Entry 7WE7 (electron microscopy, 3.80 A resolution); this record covers chains E and G of the 9 polymer chains in the assembly.

# Chain E
Protein: Spike glycoprotein
Source organism: Severe acute respiratory syndrome coronavirus 2
UniProt: P0DTC2 (SPIKE_SARS2); aligned to UniProt positions 1-1270 over residues 1-1270 (the alignment contains insertions or deletions, so no single offset holds)
Sequence (1270 residues; each row starts with the number of its first residue):
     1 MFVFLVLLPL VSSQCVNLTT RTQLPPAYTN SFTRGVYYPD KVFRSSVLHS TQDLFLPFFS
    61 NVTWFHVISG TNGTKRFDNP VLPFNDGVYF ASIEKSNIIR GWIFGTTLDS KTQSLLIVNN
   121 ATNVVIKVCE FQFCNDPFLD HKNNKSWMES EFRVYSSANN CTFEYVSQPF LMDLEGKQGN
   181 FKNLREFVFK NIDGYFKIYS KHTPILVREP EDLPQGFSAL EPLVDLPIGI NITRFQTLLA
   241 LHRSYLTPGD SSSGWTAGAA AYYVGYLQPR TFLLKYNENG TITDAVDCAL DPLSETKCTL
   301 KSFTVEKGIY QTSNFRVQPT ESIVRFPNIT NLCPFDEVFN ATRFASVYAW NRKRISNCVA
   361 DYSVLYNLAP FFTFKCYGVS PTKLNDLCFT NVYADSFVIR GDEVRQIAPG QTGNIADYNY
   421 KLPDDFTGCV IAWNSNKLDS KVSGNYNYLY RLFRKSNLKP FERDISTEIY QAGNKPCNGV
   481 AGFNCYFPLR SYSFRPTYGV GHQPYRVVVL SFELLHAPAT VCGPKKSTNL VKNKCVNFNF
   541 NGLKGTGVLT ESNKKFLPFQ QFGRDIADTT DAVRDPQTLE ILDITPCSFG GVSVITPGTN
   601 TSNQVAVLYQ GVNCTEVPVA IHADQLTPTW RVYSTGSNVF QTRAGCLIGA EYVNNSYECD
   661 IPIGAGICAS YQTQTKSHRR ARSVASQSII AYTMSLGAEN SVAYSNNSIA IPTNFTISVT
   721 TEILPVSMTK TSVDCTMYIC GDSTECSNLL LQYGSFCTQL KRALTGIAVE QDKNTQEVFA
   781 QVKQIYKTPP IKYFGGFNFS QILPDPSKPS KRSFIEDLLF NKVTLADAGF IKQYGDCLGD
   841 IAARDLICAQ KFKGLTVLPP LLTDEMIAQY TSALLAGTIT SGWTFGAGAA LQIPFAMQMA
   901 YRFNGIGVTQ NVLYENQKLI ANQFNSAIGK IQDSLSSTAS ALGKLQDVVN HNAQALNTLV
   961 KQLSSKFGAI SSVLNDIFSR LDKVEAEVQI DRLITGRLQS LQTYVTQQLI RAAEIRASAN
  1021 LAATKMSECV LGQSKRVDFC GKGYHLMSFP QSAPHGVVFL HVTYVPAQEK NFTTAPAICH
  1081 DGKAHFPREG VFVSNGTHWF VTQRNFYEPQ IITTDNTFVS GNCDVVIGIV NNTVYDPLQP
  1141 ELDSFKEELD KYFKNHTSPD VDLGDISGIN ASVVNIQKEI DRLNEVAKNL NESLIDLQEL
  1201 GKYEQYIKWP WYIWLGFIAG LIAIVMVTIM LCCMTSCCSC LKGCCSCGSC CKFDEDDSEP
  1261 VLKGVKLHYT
Unresolved in the structure: 1-13, 69-74, 241-250, 674-685, 826-845, 1160-1270
Construct notes: variant Val67 (Ala in P0DTC2), Ile93 (Thr95 in P0DTC2), Asp140 (Gly142 in P0DTC2), Asp336 (Gly339 in P0DTC2), Leu368 (Ser371 in P0DTC2), Pro370 (Ser373 in P0DTC2), Phe372 (Ser375 in P0DTC2), Asn414 (Lys417 in P0DTC2), Lys437 (Asn440 in P0DTC2), Ser443 (Gly446 in P0DTC2), Asn474 (Ser477 in P0DTC2), Lys475 (Thr478 in P0DTC2), Ala481 (Glu484 in P0DTC2), Arg490 (Gln493 in P0DTC2), Ser493 (Gly496 in P0DTC2), Arg495 (Gln498 in P0DTC2), Tyr498 (Asn501 in P0DTC2), His502 (Tyr505 in P0DTC2), Lys544 (Thr547 in P0DTC2), Gly611 (Asp614 in P0DTC2), Tyr652 (His655 in P0DTC2), Lys676 (Asn679 in P0DTC2), His678 (Pro681 in P0DTC2), Lys761 (Asn764 in P0DTC2), Tyr793 (Asp796 in P0DTC2), Lys853 (Asn856 in P0DTC2), His951 (Gln954 in P0DTC2), Lys966 (Asn969 in P0DTC2), Phe978 (Leu981 in P0DTC2); insertion (209-211)
Swiss-Prot annotation at these positions:
  - lipidation (S-palmitoyl cysteine): Cys1240, Cys1247, Cys1250
  - glycosylation (N-linked (GlcNAc...) asparagine): Asn17 (complex), Asn61 (hybrid), Asn331 (complex), Asn603 (hybrid)
Disulfide bonds: Cys15-Cys134, Cys129-Cys161, Cys288-Cys298, Cys333-Cys358, Cys376-Cys429, Cys388-Cys522, Cys477-Cys485, Cys614-Cys646, Cys659-Cys668, Cys735-Cys757, Cys740-Cys746, Cys1029-Cys1040, Cys1079-Cys1123
Covalent attachments: N-acetylglucosamine (NAG) linked to Asn17, Asn61, Asn123, Asn143, Asn600, Asn613, Asn654, Asn706, Asn714, Asn798, Asn1095, Asn1131, Asn1155
Residues lining bound ligands: N-acetylglucosamine (NAG; 2-acetamido-2-deoxy-beta-D-glucopyranose): Lys459, Pro460, Phe461, Glu462

# Chain G
Protein: Spike glycoprotein
Source organism: Severe acute respiratory syndrome coronavirus 2
UniProt: P0DTC2 (SPIKE_SARS2); aligned to UniProt positions 1-1270 over residues 1-1272 (the alignment contains insertions or deletions, so no single offset holds)
Sequence (1270 residues; row label = number of the first residue in the row; note: 2 numbers in that range are skipped by the numbering (no residue carries them; nothing is unmodelled there)):
     1 MFVFLVLLPL VSSQCVNLTT RTQLPPAYTN SFTRGVYYPD KVFRSSVLHS TQDLFLPFFS
    61 NVTWFHVI
    71 SGTNGTKRFD NPVLPFNDGV YFASIEKSNI IRGWIFGTTL DSKTQSLLIV NNATNVVIKV
   131 CEFQFCNDPF LDHKNNKSWM ESEFRVYSSA NNCTFEYVSQ PFLMDLEGKQ GNFKNLREFV
   191 FKNIDGYFKI YSKHTPILVR EPEDLPQGFS ALEPLVDLPI GINITRFQTL LALHRSYLTP
   251 GDSSSGWTAG AAAYYVGYLQ PRTFLLKYNE NGTITDAVDC ALDPLSETKC TLKSFTVEKG
   311 IYQTSNFRVQ PTESIVRFPN ITNLCPFDEV FNATRFASVY AWNRKRISNC VADYSVLYNL
   371 APFFTFKCYG VSPTKLNDLC FTNVYADSFV IRGDEVRQIA PGQTGNIADY NYKLPDDFTG
   431 CVIAWNSNKL DSKVSGNYNY LYRLFRKSNL KPFERDISTE IYQAGNKPCN GVAGFNCYFP
   491 LRSYSFRPTY GVGHQPYRVV VLSFELLHAP ATVCGPKKST NLVKNKCVNF NFNGLKGTGV
   551 LTESNKKFLP FQQFGRDIAD TTDAVRDPQT LEILDITPCS FGGVSVITPG TNTSNQVAVL
   611 YQGVNCTEVP VAIHADQLTP TWRVYSTGSN VFQTRAGCLI GAEYVNNSYE CDIPIGAGIC
   671 ASYQTQTKSH RRARSVASQS IIAYTMSLGA ENSVAYSNNS IAIPTNFTIS VTTEILPVSM
   731 TKTSVDCTMY ICGDSTECSN LLLQYGSFCT QLKRALTGIA VEQDKNTQEV FAQVKQIYKT
   791 PPIKYFGGFN FSQILPDPSK PSKRSFIEDL LFNKVTLADA GFIKQYGDCL GDIAARDLIC
   851 AQKFKGLTVL PPLLTDEMIA QYTSALLAGT ITSGWTFGAG AALQIPFAMQ MAYRFNGIGV
   911 TQNVLYENQK LIANQFNSAI GKIQDSLSST ASALGKLQDV VNHNAQALNT LVKQLSSKFG
   971 AISSVLNDIF SRLDKVEAEV QIDRLITGRL QSLQTYVTQQ LIRAAEIRAS ANLAATKMSE
  1031 CVLGQSKRVD FCGKGYHLMS FPQSAPHGVV FLHVTYVPAQ EKNFTTAPAI CHDGKAHFPR
  1091 EGVFVSNGTH WFVTQRNFYE PQIITTDNTF VSGNCDVVIG IVNNTVYDPL QPELDSFKEE
  1151 LDKYFKNHTS PDVDLGDISG INASVVNIQK EIDRLNEVAK NLNESLIDLQ ELGKYEQYIK
  1211 WPWYIWLGFI AGLIAIVMVT IMLCCMTSCC SCLKGCCSCG SCCKFDEDDS EPVLKGVKLH
  1271 YT
Unresolved in the structure: 1-13, 71-76, 243-252, 676-687, 828-847, 1162-1272
Construct notes: variant Val67 (Ala in P0DTC2), Ile95 (Thr in P0DTC2), Asp142 (Gly in P0DTC2), Asp338 (Gly339 in P0DTC2), Leu370 (Ser371 in P0DTC2), Pro372 (Ser373 in P0DTC2), Phe374 (Ser375 in P0DTC2), Asn416 (Lys417 in P0DTC2), Lys439 (Asn440 in P0DTC2), Ser445 (Gly446 in P0DTC2), Asn476 (Ser477 in P0DTC2), Lys477 (Thr478 in P0DTC2), Ala483 (Glu484 in P0DTC2), Arg492 (Gln493 in P0DTC2), Ser495 (Gly496 in P0DTC2), Arg497 (Gln498 in P0DTC2), Tyr500 (Asn501 in P0DTC2), His504 (Tyr505 in P0DTC2), Lys546 (Thr547 in P0DTC2), Gly613 (Asp614 in P0DTC2), Tyr654 (His655 in P0DTC2), Lys678 (Asn679 in P0DTC2), His680 (Pro681 in P0DTC2), Lys763 (Asn764 in P0DTC2), Tyr795 (Asp796 in P0DTC2), Lys855 (Asn856 in P0DTC2), His953 (Gln954 in P0DTC2), Lys968 (Asn969 in P0DTC2), Phe980 (Leu981 in P0DTC2); insertion (211-213)
Swiss-Prot annotation at these positions:
  - lipidation (S-palmitoyl cysteine): Cys1242, Cys1249, Cys1252
  - glycosylation (N-linked (GlcNAc...) asparagine): Asn17 (complex), Asn61 (hybrid), Asn333 (complex), Asn605 (hybrid)
Disulfide bonds: Cys15-Cys136, Cys131-Cys163, Cys290-Cys300, Cys335-Cys360, Cys378-Cys431, Cys390-Cys524, Cys479-Cys487, Cys616-Cys648, Cys661-Cys670, Cys737-Cys759, Cys742-Cys748, Cys1031-Cys1042, Cys1081-Cys1125
Covalent attachments: N-acetylglucosamine (NAG) linked to Asn17, Asn61, Asn125, Asn145, Asn233, Asn602, Asn615, Asn656, Asn708, Asn716, Asn800, Asn1097, Asn1133, Asn1157
What the authors report for this chain:
  - mutagenesis - G446S: decreased binding to XGv289 (proposed by the authors, not directly observed)

# How chain E and chain G interact
Contacting residue pairs (139):
  Tyr38(E) with Leu559(G)
  Asp40(E) with Phe561(G)
  Lys41(E) with Phe561(G); Phe564(G)
  Val42(E) with Phe564(G); Arg566(G)
  Phe43(E) with Lys557(G); Phe558(G), hydrophobic; Gln562(G); Phe564(G), hydrogen bond (backbone-backbone); Gly565(G); Arg566(G), hydrogen bond (backbone-backbone)
  Arg44(E) with Arg566(G)
  Val47(E) with Ile568(G), hydrophobic
  Tyr195(E) with Pro520(G), hydrophobic
  Glu221(E) with Leu559(G)
  Pro222(E) with Phe561(G), hydrophobic
  Pro227(E) with Pro520(G), hydrophobic
  Gly280(E) with Gln562(G), hydrogen bond (backbone-side chain)
  Ser732(E) with Gln313(G)
  Asp734(E) with Asn316(G)
  Thr736(E) with Arg318(G), hydrogen bond
  Met737(E) with Asn316(G); Arg318(G)
  Gln752(E) with Ser967(G), hydrogen bond (backbone-side chain); Lys968(G), hydrogen bond (backbone-backbone); Phe969(G); Gly970(G); Ala971(G), hydrogen bond (side chain-backbone)
  Tyr753(E) with Gln964(G); Ser967(G); Phe969(G), hydrophobic
  Ser755(E) with Gln964(G), hydrogen bond
  Phe756(E) with Gln964(G), hydrogen bond (backbone-side chain); Gln1001(G)
  Lys761(E) with Thr314(G)
  Arg762(E) with Gln956(G), hydrogen bond
  Gln781(E) with Asp1040(G)
  Gln784(E) with Ala700(G); Asn702(G)
  Ile785(E) with Leu698(G); Gly699(G); Ala700(G); Glu701(G); Asn702(G), hydrogen bond (backbone-backbone)
  Tyr786(E) with Asn702(G); Val704(G), hydrophobic
  Lys787(E) with Glu701(G)
  Pro789(E) with Tyr706(G), hydrophobic
  Tyr793(E) with Tyr706(G)
  Phe794(E) with Tyr706(G)
  Leu846(E) with Ile568(G)
  Lys851(E) with Phe591(G)
  Phe852(E) with Thr587(G); Pro588(G); Phe591(G), hydrophobic
  Lys853(E) with Ala569(G); Thr571(G)
  Leu858(E) with Gln313(G)
  Pro859(E) with Ala646(G), hydrophobic
  Pro860(E) with Gly666(G); Ala667(G), hydrogen bond (backbone-backbone)
  Leu861(E) with Gly666(G); Ala667(G); Gly668(G), hydrogen bond (backbone-backbone); Ile669(G); Cys670(G), hydrophobic
  Met866(E) with Met696(G), hydrophobic; Leu698(G), hydrophobic
  Gln869(E) with Leu698(G)
  Tyr870(E) with Leu698(G)
  Thr880(E) with Val704(G); Tyr706(G)
  Trp883(E) with Tyr1046(G)
  Gly886(E) with Asp1040(G)
  Ala887(E) with Gly1045(G); Tyr1046(G), hydrophobic
  Ala889(E) with Glu1071(G)
  Leu891(E) with Ala712(G); Pro714(G); Glu1071(G)
  Gln892(E) with Val704(G); Ala705(G); Ser710(G); Ile711(G); Ala712(G), hydrogen bond (backbone-backbone); Asn1073(G)
  Ile893(E) with Tyr706(G); Ser710(G); Ile711(G), hydrophobic
  Pro894(E) with Tyr706(G), hydrophobic; Ser707(G); Ser710(G); Thr1076(G)
  Phe895(E) with Tyr706(G)
  Met897(E) with Thr1076(G); Val1093(G), hydrophobic
  Tyr901(E) with Gly1092(G); Val1093(G); Arg1106(G), hydrogen bond
  Asn904(E) with Arg1106(G)
  Gln910(E) with Phe1088(G); Pro1089(G)
  Asn911(E) with Phe1088(G); Phe1120(G); Ser1122(G)
  Tyr914(E) with Pro1078(G); Phe1088(G), hydrophobic; Val1128(G), hydrophobic
  Glu915(E) with Ser1122(G), hydrogen bond
  Gln917(E) with Ile1129(G)
  Val960(E) with Ala569(G)
  Lys961(E) with Asp570(G)
  Asn975(E) with Lys546(G)
  Asp976(E) with Lys546(G), salt bridge
  Ser979(E) with Lys546(G)
  Val988(E) with Arg994(G)
  Asp991(E) with Gly970(G); Arg994(G)
  Gln1002(E) with Thr1005(G), hydrogen bond
  Thr1006(E) with Thr1008(G)
  Leu1009(E) with Gln1009(G)
  Ile1010(E) with Ile1012(G), hydrophobic
  Thr1024(E) with Arg1038(G)
  Ser1027(E) with Val1039(G); Asp1040(G)
  Glu1028(E) with Arg1038(G), salt bridge; Val1039(G)
  Leu1031(E) with Asp1040(G)
  Asp1115(E) with Arg1090(G), salt bridge
  Glu1141(E) with Leu1140(G)
  Phe1145(E) with Lys1148(G)
  Lys1146(E) with Lys1148(G)
  Leu1149(E) with Lys1148(G); Leu1151(G), hydrophobic; Phe1155(G), hydrophobic
  Phe1153(E) with Phe1155(G), hydrophobic
  His1156(E) with His1158(G); Thr1159(G)
Also at the interface, not in a pair above, chain E (102 interface residues in all): Thr162, Phe163, Glu164, Tyr165, Asn279, Thr281, Gly410, Asp742, Gly754, Gln759, Lys783, Ala849, Thr863, Thr884, Ala890, Thr909, Lys918, Ser964, Arg1036, Gln1110, Tyr1152
Also at the interface, not in a pair above, chain G (101 interface residues in all): Arg356, Asn359, Thr548, Gln563, Asp567, Gln612, Arg645, Cys661, Pro664, Ile665, Ser703, Asn708, Asn709, Thr960, Asp984, Ser1002, Lys1044, Val1067, Pro1068, Val1121, Val1127, Leu1144

# Overview
Chain E and chain G form an interface of 102 and 101 residues respectively; the contacts include 17 hydrogen
bonds and 3 salt bridges. Polar contacts include Asp976(E)-Lys546(G), Glu1028(E)-Arg1038(G) and
Asp1115(E)-Arg1090(G). Ligands of chain E: N-acetylglucosamine. The paper reports that G446S of chain G
reduces binding to XGv289.
Chain E and chain G are both Spike glycoprotein (Severe acute respiratory syndrome coronavirus 2); the
structure, SARS-CoV-2 Omicron variant spike protein in complex with Fab XGv282, was determined by electron
microscopy together with 7WE8, 7WE9, 7WEA, 7WEB, 7WEC, 7WED and 3 further entries from the same study.
